7BFQ - chains A and B of the 4 polymer chains in the assembly; structure by electron microscopy, 4.15 A resolution (low resolution: residue-level contacts below are approximate; hydrogen-bond / salt-bridge calls are withheld).

Chain A:
Molecule: Integrator complex subunit 9
Source organism: Homo sapiens
UniProt: Q9NV88 (INT9_HUMAN); residues 1-658 here = UniProt positions 1-658
Amino-acid sequence (658 residues; each row starts with the number of its first residue):
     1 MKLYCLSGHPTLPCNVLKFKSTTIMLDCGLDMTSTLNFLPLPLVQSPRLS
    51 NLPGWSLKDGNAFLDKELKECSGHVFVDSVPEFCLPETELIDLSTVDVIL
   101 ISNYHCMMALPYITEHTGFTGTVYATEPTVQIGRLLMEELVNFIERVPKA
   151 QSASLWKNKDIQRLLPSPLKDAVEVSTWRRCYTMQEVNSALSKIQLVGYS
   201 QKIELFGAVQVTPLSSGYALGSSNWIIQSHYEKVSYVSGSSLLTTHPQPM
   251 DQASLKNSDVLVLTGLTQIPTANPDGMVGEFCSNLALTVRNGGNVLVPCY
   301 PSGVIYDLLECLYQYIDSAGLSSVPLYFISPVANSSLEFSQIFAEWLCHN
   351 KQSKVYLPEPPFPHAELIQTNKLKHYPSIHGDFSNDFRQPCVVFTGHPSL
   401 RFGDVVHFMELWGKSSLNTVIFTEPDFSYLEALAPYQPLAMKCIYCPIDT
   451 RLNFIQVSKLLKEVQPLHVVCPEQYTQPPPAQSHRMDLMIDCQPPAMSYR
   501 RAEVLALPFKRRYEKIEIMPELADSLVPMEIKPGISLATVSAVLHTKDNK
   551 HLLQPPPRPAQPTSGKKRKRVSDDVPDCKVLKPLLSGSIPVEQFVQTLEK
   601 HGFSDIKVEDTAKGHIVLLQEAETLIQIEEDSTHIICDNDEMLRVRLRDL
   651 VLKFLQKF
Not modelled in the structure: 62-63, 344-371, 557-581
Curated features (UniProtKB/Swiss-Prot):
  - motif: Lys566 to Arg570 (Nuclear localization signal)
  - binding site (1D-myo-inositol hexakisphosphate): Lys2, Phe19, Lys510, Arg511
  - cross-link: Lys58 (Glycyl lysine isopeptide (Lys-Gly) (interchain with G-Cter in SUMO2))
  - mutagenesis: Glu280 to Arg290 (Abolished interaction with BRAT1), Ser283 (S283M: Abolished interaction with BRAT1; S283R: Decreased interaction with INTS11 and BRAT1), Lys566 to Arg570 (Decreased localization in the nucleus), Thr633 to Ile635 (Abolished interaction with INTS11), Arg644 to Arg648 (Abolished interaction with INTS11), Arg644 (R644E: Abolished interaction with INTS11)

Chain B:
Molecule: Integrator complex subunit 11
Source organism: Homo sapiens
Notes: EC 3.1.27.-
UniProt: Q5TA45 (INT11_HUMAN); numbering as in UniProt (aligned over 1-600)
Amino-acid sequence (645 residues; each row starts with the number of its first residue; numbers below 1 keep their minus sign (Met-44 is residue -44)):
   -44 MDEKTTGWRGGHVVEGLAGELEQLRARLEHHPQGQREPPPSGADPMPEIR
     6 VTPLGAGQDVGRSCILVSIAGKNVMLDCGMHMGFNDDRRFPDFSYITQNG
    56 RLTDFLDCVIISHFHLDHCGALPYFSEMVGYDGPIYMTHPTQAICPILLE
   106 DYRKIAVDKKGEANFFTSQMIKDCMKKVVAVHLHQTVQVDDELEIKAYYA
   156 GHVLGAAMFQIKVGSESVVYTGDYNMTPDRHLGAAWIDKCRPNLLITEST
   206 YATTIRDSKRCRERDFLKKVHETVERGGKVLIPVFALGRAQELCILLETF
   256 WERMNLKVPIYFSTGLTEKANHYYKLFIPWTNQKIRKTFVQRNMFEFKHI
   306 KAFDRAFADNPGPMVVFATPGMLHAGQSLQIFRKWAGNEKNMVIMPGYCV
   356 QGTVGHKILSGQRKLEMEGRQVLEVKMQVEYMSFSAHADAKGIMQLVGQA
   406 EPESVLLVHGEAKKMEFLKQKIEQELRVNCYMPANGETVTLLTSPSIPVG
   456 ISLGLLKREMAQGLLPEAKKPRLLHGTLIMKDSNFRLVSSEQALKELGLA
   506 EHQLRFTCRVHLHDTRKEQETALRVYSHLKSVLKDHCVQHLPDGSVTVES
   556 VLLQAAAPSEDPGTKVLLVSWTYQDEELGSFLTSLLKKGLPQAPS
Not modelled in the structure: -44 to 1, 115-116, 472-475, 598-600
Differences from the reference sequence: initiating methionine (-44); expression tag (-43 to 0); conflict Leu447 (Pro in Q5TA45)
What the authors report for this chain:
  - conformationally variable residues (helix shift): Ser495 to Leu504
  - mutagenesis - E203Q: decreased catalytic activity

Chain A / chain B interface:
Residue-residue contacts (113):
  Tyr199(A) with Gln140(B)
  Ser200(A) with Thr141(B)
  Gln201(A) with His139(B)
  Lys202(A) with Glu149(B)
  Tyr231(A) with Gly455(B)
  Glu338(A) with Val295(B)
  Ile342(A) with Leu281(B); Ile283(B)
  Phe509(A) with Leu458(B)
  Lys510(A) with Leu458(B)
  Arg511(A) with Ile456(B); Ser457(B); Arg491(B)
  Arg512(A) with Gly455(B); Ile456(B); Leu458(B)
  Tyr513(A) with Val454(B)
  Glu514(A) with Val454(B); Ile456(B); Leu492(B)
  Lys515(A) with Ile452(B)
  Ile516(A) with Ile452(B)
  Ile518(A) with Ser449(B); Pro450(B); Ser451(B)
  Leu522(A) with Ile452(B)
  Pro528(A) with Met485(B)
  Ile531(A) with Leu502(B)
  Gly534(A) with Met485(B); Lys486(B)
  Ile535(A) with Met485(B); Leu502(B)
  Ser536(A) with Leu483(B); Ile484(B); Met485(B)
  Leu537(A) with Leu483(B); Ile484(B)
  Ala538(A) with Gly481(B); Thr482(B); Leu483(B)
  Thr539(A) with His480(B); Gly481(B)
  Val540(A) with Leu479(B); His480(B); Gly481(B); Leu483(B)
  Ser541(A) with Leu479(B)
  Ala542(A) with Leu478(B); Leu479(B)
  Val543(A) with Arg477(B); Leu478(B)
  Leu544(A) with Leu461(B)
  His551(A) with Leu461(B); Met465(B)
  Lys582(A) with Tyr578(B); Glu582(B)
  Pro583(A) with Gln579(B)
  Leu584(A) with Ser495(B); Glu496(B); Leu499(B); Gln579(B)
  Leu585(A) with His507(B); Leu509(B); Tyr578(B)
  Ser586(A) with Leu499(B); Leu504(B); Ala505(B); His507(B)
  Gly587(A) with His507(B)
  Glu623(A) with Arg514(B)
  Asp631(A) with Ala505(B); Glu506(B); His507(B); Gln508(B)
  Ser632(A) with Gln508(B)
  Thr633(A) with His507(B); Gln508(B); Leu509(B); Arg510(B)
  His634(A) with Arg510(B); Thr512(B)
  Ile635(A) with Arg510(B); Phe511(B); Thr512(B)
  Ile636(A) with Thr512(B); Arg514(B)
  Cys637(A) with Thr512(B); Cys513(B); Arg514(B)
  Asp638(A) with Cys513(B); Arg514(B); His516(B)
  Asn639(A) with Cys513(B); Arg514(B); Val515(B); Thr588(B); Lys592(B)
  Glu641(A) with Ser585(B)
  Arg644(A) with Phe511(B); Trp576(B); Glu581(B); Ser585(B)
  Arg648(A) with Phe511(B); Glu581(B)
  Val651(A) with Leu509(B)
  Leu652(A) with Leu509(B); Tyr578(B)
  Leu655(A) with His507(B)
  Phe658(A) with His480(B); Thr482(B); Ser495(B); Leu499(B); Leu504(B)
Other interface residues (no listed pair), chain A (57 interface residues in all): Ser525, Thr546, Pro556
Other interface residues (no listed pair), chain B (60 interface residues in all): Pro284, Phe294, Pro453, Val493, Ser575

In short:
The interface between chain A and chain B involves 57 residues on one side and 60 on the other. Curated
annotation (UniProt) lists 4 residues binding 1D-myo-inositol hexakisphosphate and 24 mutagenesis sites on
chain A. From the paper: E203Q of chain B reduces catalytic activity; conformational variability at Ser495(B).
Chain A is Integrator complex subunit 9 and chain B is Integrator complex subunit 11, both from Homo sapiens;
the structure, Structure of the Integrator cleavage module with extended INTS4 and rigid body docked INTS9/11
CTD, was determined by electron microscopy, deposited together with 7BFP.
